PDB entry 7QHS | electron microscopy, 3.30 A resolution | chains I and D of the 15 polymer chains in the assembly

== Chain I ==
Protein: DNA replication complex GINS protein PSF2
Source organism: Saccharomyces cerevisiae
UniProtKB: A0A6A5PX40 (A0A6A5PX40_YEASX); numbering as in UniProt (aligned over 1-213)
Amino-acid sequence (213 residues; row label = number of the first residue in the row):
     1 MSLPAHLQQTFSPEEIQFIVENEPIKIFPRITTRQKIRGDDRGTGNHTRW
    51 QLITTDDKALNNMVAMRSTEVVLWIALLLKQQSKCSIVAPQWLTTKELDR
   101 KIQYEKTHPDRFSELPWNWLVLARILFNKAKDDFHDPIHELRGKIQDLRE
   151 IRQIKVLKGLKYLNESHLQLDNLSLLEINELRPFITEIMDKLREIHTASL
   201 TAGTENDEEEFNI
Unresolved in the structure: 1, 38-47, 201-213

== Chain D ==
Protein: DNA replication complex GINS protein SLD5
Source organism: Saccharomyces cerevisiae
UniProtKB: Q03406 (SLD5_YEAST); numbering as in UniProt (aligned over 1-294)
Amino-acid sequence (294 residues; numbered 1 to 294; the number before each row is that of its first residue):
     1 MDINIDDILAELDKETTAVDSTKITQGSSSTTHRDANTIVGSSLDLNDKT
    51 QIYVSPQQDFSDLMKSWKNERCSPELLPYPHQLMKRLLNRISMQSQLIEN
   101 ISMGFLDMQNASNANPPMPNESKLPLLCMETELERLKFVIRSYIRCRLSK
   151 IDKFSLYLRQLNEDENSLISLTDLLSKDEIKYHDTHSLIWLKLVNDSILK
   201 YMPEELQAINDTEGSVNMIDEPDWNKFVFIHVNGPPDGKWNEDPLLQENE
   251 FGKPCYTVTIPDLKEEVELTIGSIYVMRYEVIRDLLRDDKVALI
Unresolved in the structure: 1-52
UniProt features mapped onto this chain:
  - mutagenesis: Ser21 (S21P: In sld5-8; temperature-sensitive mutant; in association with P-66. Defective in DNA replication), Ser66 (S66P: In sld5-8; temperature-sensitive mutant; in association with P-21. Defective in DNA replication), Trp67 (W67R: In sld5-12; temperature-sensitive mutant. Defective in DNA replication), Lys150 (K150E: In sld5-2; temperature-sensitive mutant. Defective in DNA replication), Leu293 (L293P: In sld5-13; temperature-sensitive mutant. Defective in DNA replication)

== Interface between chain I and chain D ==
Contacting residue pairs - 67 pairs, chain I then chain D:
  Ser2(I) - Arg145(D)
  Ser2(I) - Cys146(D)
  Leu7(I) - Arg71(D)
  Gln8(I) - Arg71(D)
  Gln8(I) - Ser149(D)
  Gln9(I) - Arg71(D)
  Gln9(I) - Lys226(D)
  Phe11(I) - Arg71(D)
  Phe11(I) - Ile294(D)
  Glu15(I) - Arg71(D)  salt bridge
  Phe18(I) - Arg135(D)
  Phe18(I) - Val139(D)  hydrophobic
  Asn22(I) - Phe60(D)
  Asn22(I) - Arg135(D)  hydrogen bond
  Thr48(I) - Glu121(D)  hydrogen bond (side chain-backbone)
  Trp50(I) - Leu124(D)
  Trp50(I) - Pro125(D)  hydrophobic
  Trp50(I) - Cys128(D)  hydrophobic
  Trp50(I) - Met129(D)
  Gln51(I) - Gln94(D)
  Gln51(I) - Met129(D)
  Leu52(I) - Glu132(D)
  Ile53(I) - Pro56(D)
  Ile53(I) - Arg90(D)
  Ile53(I) - Gln94(D)
  Ile53(I) - Glu132(D)  hydrogen bond (backbone-side chain)
  Ile53(I) - Leu136(D)  hydrophobic
  Thr54(I) - Phe60(D)
  Thr54(I) - Glu132(D)  hydrogen bond
  Thr55(I) - Glu132(D)
  Trp74(I) - Thr131(D)
  Trp74(I) - Glu132(D)
  Trp74(I) - Arg135(D)
  Leu79(I) - Leu124(D)  hydrophobic
  Lys84(I) - Leu124(D)
  Glu165(I) - Phe227(D)
  Glu165(I) - Leu263(D)
  Glu165(I) - Arg278(D)  salt bridge
  Ser166(I) - Phe227(D)
  Ser166(I) - Leu263(D)
  Ser166(I) - Glu265(D)  hydrogen bond
  His167(I) - Val267(D)
  His167(I) - Val276(D)
  His167(I) - Met277(D)
  Leu168(I) - Tyr275(D)
  Leu168(I) - Val276(D)  hydrogen bond (backbone-backbone)
  Gln169(I) - Ser273(D)  hydrogen bond
  Gln169(I) - Ile274(D)
  Gln169(I) - Tyr275(D)  hydrogen bond
  Leu170(I) - Ile274(D)  hydrogen bond (backbone-backbone)
  Asp171(I) - Ser273(D)  hydrogen bond
  Asp171(I) - Ile274(D)
  Leu173(I) - Ile274(D)
  Leu175(I) - Ile294(D)  hydrophobic
  Ile178(I) - Phe229(D)  hydrophobic
  Ile178(I) - Ile274(D)  hydrophobic
  Arg182(I) - Phe229(D)
  Arg182(I) - Ile294(D)  hydrogen bond (side chain-backbone)
  Thr186(I) - Phe227(D)
  Met189(I) - Phe227(D)  hydrophobic
  Met189(I) - Val276(D)  hydrophobic
  Asp190(I) - Lys226(D)
  Asp190(I) - Phe227(D)  hydrogen bond (side chain-backbone)
  Arg193(I) - Asp223(D)  salt bridge
  Arg193(I) - Asn225(D)  hydrogen bond (side chain-backbone)
  Arg193(I) - Arg278(D)
  His196(I) - Leu263(D)
Other interface residues (no listed pair), chain I (43 interface residues in all): Leu3, Thr10, Ile19, Glu21, Arg49, Asp56, Leu78, Ile185, Leu200
Other interface residues (no listed pair), chain D (45 interface residues in all): Gln57, Met64, Trp67, Lys68, Phe105, Ser122, Leu127, Leu133, Ile260, Asp262, Thr270, Gly272

== Overview ==
43 residues of chain I and 45 residues of chain D are in contact, with 13 hydrogen bonds and 3 salt bridges.
Polar contacts include Glu15(I)-Arg71(D), Glu165(I)-Arg278(D) and Arg193(I)-Asp223(D). From UniProt: 5
mutagenesis sites on chain D.
Chain I is DNA replication complex GINS protein PSF2 and chain D is DNA replication complex GINS protein SLD5,
both from Saccharomyces cerevisiae; the structure, S. cerevisiae CMGE nucleating origin DNA melting, was
determined by electron microscopy together with 7Z13 from the same study.
